7B7S - chains A and B; structure by X-ray diffraction, 2.54 A resolution.

[Chain A]
Molecule: Cyclin-dependent kinase 2
Source organism: Homo sapiens
Notes: EC 2.7.11.22
Reference sequence: P24941 (CDK2_HUMAN); numbering as in UniProt (aligned over 1-298)
Amino-acid sequence (299 residues; row label = number of the first residue in the row; numbering starts at 0):
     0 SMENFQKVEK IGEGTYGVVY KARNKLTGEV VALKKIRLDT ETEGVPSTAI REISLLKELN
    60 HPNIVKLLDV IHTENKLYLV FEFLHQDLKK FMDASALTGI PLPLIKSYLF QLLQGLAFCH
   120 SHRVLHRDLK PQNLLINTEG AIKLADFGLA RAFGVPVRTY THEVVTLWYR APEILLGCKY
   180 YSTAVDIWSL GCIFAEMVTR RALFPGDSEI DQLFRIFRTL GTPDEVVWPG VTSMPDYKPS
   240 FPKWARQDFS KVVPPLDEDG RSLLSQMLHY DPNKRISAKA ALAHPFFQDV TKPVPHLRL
Not modelled in the structure: 0, 15-16, 39-40, 72-73, 294-298
Differences from the reference sequence: expression tag (0)
Modified residues: Thr160 (phosphothreonine; TPO)
UniProt features mapped onto this chain:
  - active site: Asp127 (Proton acceptor)
  - binding site (ATP): Ile10 to Val18, Lys33, Glu81 to Leu83, Asp86, Lys129 to Asn132, Asp145
  - binding site (Mg(2+)): Asn132, Asp145
  - site (CDK7 binding): Lys9, Lys88, Lys89, Leu166
  - modified residue: Met1 (N-acetylmethionine), Lys6 (N6-acetyllysine), Thr14 (Phosphothreonine), Tyr15 (Phosphotyrosine), Tyr19 (Phosphotyrosine), Thr160 (Phosphothreonine)
  - natural variant: Pro45 (P45L: In a glioblastoma multiforme sample)
  - mutagenesis: Lys9 (K9F: Reduced phosphorylation by CAK), Thr14 (T14A: 2-fold increase in activity), Tyr15 (Y15F: 2-fold increase in activity), Lys88 to Lys89 (Reduced phosphorylation by CAK), Thr160 (T160A: Abolishes activity), Leu166 (L166R: Reduced phosphorylation by CAK and reduced kinase activity)
Residues lining bound ligands: T1T (7-(3-(trifluoromethyl)-1H-pyrazol-4yl)-3,8,10,11-tetrahydropyrazolo[4,3-f]thiopyrano[3,4-c]quinoline 9-oxide): Ile10, Gly11, Glu12, Gly13, Thr14, Val18, Ala31, Lys33, Val64, Phe80, Glu81, Phe82, Leu83, Gln131, Asn132, Leu134, Asp145

[Chain B]
Molecule: Cyclin-A2
Source organism: Homo sapiens
Reference sequence: P20248 (CCNA2_HUMAN); residue numbers follow UniProt; this construct covers 175-432
Amino-acid sequence (258 residues; each row starts with the number of its first residue):
   175 VPDYHEDIHT YLREMEVKCK PKVGYMKKQP DITNSMRAIL VDWLVEVGEE YKLQNETLHL
   235 AVNYIDRFLS SMSVLRGKLQ LVGTAAMLLA SKFEEIYPPE VAEFVYITDD TYTKKQVLRM
   295 EHLVLKVLTF DLAAPTVNQF LTQYFLHQQP ANCKVESLAM FLGELSLIDA DPYLKYLPSV
   355 IAGAAFHLAL YTVTGQSWPE SLIRKTGYTL ESLKPCLMDL HQTYLKAPQH AQQSIREKYK
   415 NSKYHGVSLL NPPETLNL
Not modelled in the structure: 175-176, 431-432

[How chain A and chain B interact]
Pairs across the interface (49):
  Thr41(A) - Lys288(B)  hydrogen bond (backbone-side chain)
  Glu42(A) - Lys266(B)  hydrogen bond (backbone-side chain)
  Glu42(A) - Glu274(B)
  Glu42(A) - Val275(B)  hydrogen bond (side chain-backbone)
  Gly43(A) - Lys266(B)
  Gly43(A) - Leu292(B)
  Gly43(A) - Glu295(B)
  Val44(A) - Lys266(B)  hydrogen bond (backbone-side chain)
  Val44(A) - Glu295(B)  hydrogen bond (backbone-side chain)
  Ser46(A) - Lys266(B)
  Ile49(A) - Leu263(B)  hydrophobic
  Ile49(A) - Leu299(B)  hydrophobic
  Ile49(A) - Leu306(B)  hydrophobic
  Arg50(A) - Phe267(B)  hydrogen bond (side chain-backbone)
  Ile52(A) - Phe304(B)  hydrophobic
  Ser53(A) - Phe267(B)
  Ser53(A) - Phe304(B)
  Ser53(A) - Leu306(B)
  Lys56(A) - Thr303(B)  hydrogen bond (side chain-backbone)
  Lys56(A) - Asp305(B)  salt bridge
  Glu57(A) - Tyr185(B)
  Glu57(A) - Met189(B)
  His71(A) - His296(B)
  His119(A) - Tyr178(B)
  His119(A) - Ile182(B)
  Ser120(A) - Asp181(B)
  Ser120(A) - Ile182(B)
  His121(A) - Tyr185(B)
  Arg122(A) - Ile182(B)
  Arg122(A) - Tyr185(B)
  Arg122(A) - Leu186(B)
  Arg122(A) - Ala307(B)  hydrogen bond (side chain-backbone)
  Arg150(A) - Glu268(B)  salt bridge
  Arg150(A) - Ile270(B)
  Phe152(A) - Tyr178(B)
  Phe152(A) - Ile182(B)  hydrophobic
  Val154(A) - His179(B)
  Val154(A) - Thr316(B)  hydrogen bond (backbone-side chain)
  Val154(A) - Gln317(B)  hydrogen bond (backbone-backbone)
  Val154(A) - Leu320(B)  hydrophobic
  Pro155(A) - Thr316(B)
  Arg157(A) - Gln228(B)  hydrogen bond
  Arg157(A) - Glu268(B)  salt bridge
  Thr158(A) - Ile270(B)
  Tyr159(A) - Ile270(B)
  Thr160(A) - Glu269(B)
  Thr160(A) - Ile270(B)
  His161(A) - Tyr271(B)
  Thr182(A) - Tyr178(B)  hydrogen bond
Other interface residues (no listed pair), chain A (31 interface residues in all): Leu54, Val69, Ala151, Ser181, Lys278
Other interface residues (no listed pair), chain B (32 interface residues in all): Pro272, Gln313

[Overview]
The interface between chain A and chain B involves 31 residues on one side and 32 on the other; the contacts
include 12 hydrogen bonds and 3 salt bridges. Polar contacts include Lys56(A)-Asp305(B), Arg150(A)-Glu268(B)
and Arg157(A)-Glu268(B). Ligands of chain A: compound T1T.
Chain A is Cyclin-dependent kinase 2 and chain B is Cyclin-A2, both from Homo sapiens; the structure,
CDK2/cyclin A2 in complex with 3H-pyrazolo[4,3-f]quinoline-based derivative HSD1368, was determined by X-ray
diffraction.
